2BCX - chains A and B; structure by X-ray diffraction, 2.00 A resolution.

# Chain A
Name: Calmodulin
Source organism: Gallus gallus
UniProt: P62149 (CALM_CHICK); residue numbers follow UniProt; this construct covers 1-148
Amino-acid sequence (148 residues; each row starts with the number of its first residue):
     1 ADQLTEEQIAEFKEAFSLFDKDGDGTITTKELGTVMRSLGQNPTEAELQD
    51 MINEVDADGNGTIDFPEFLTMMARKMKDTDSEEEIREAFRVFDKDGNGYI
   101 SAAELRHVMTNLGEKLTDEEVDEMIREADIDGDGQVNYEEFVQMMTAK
Disordered / not traced: 1-3, 146-148
Bound ions: Ca2+ site 1: Asp20, Asp22, Asp24, Thr26, Glu31; Ca2+ site 2: Asp56, Asp58, Asn60, Thr62, Glu67; Ca2+ site 3: Asp93, Asp95, Asn97, Tyr99, Glu104; Ca2+ site 4: Asp129, Asp131, Asp133, Gln135, Glu140

# Chain B
Name: Ryanodine receptor 1
UniProt: P11716 (RYR1_RABIT); residue numbers follow UniProt; this construct covers 3614-3643
Amino-acid sequence (30 residues; each row starts with the number of its first residue):
  3614 KSKKAVWHKLLSKQRRRAVVACFRMTPLYN
Disordered / not traced: 3641-3643
UniProt features mapped onto this chain:
  - region: Lys3614 to Asn3643 (Interaction with CALM)
  - modified residue: Cys3635 (S-nitrosocysteine)
  - mutagenesis: Cys3635 (C3635A: Abolishes S-nitrosocysteine formation)
From the paper describing this entry:
  - contacts within the chain: Ser3625-Arg3628 (water-mediated contact), Gln3627-Arg3630 (hydrogen bond)
  - mutagenesis - L3624A: unchanged binding to Calmodulin (chain A) (citing earlier work)
  - mutagenesis - W3620A, L3624D: abolished binding to Calmodulin (chain A) (citing earlier work)

# Chain A / chain B interface
Pairs across the interface - 57 pairs, chain A then chain B:
  Glu11(A) - Arg3628(B)  hydrogen bond (backbone-side chain)
  Glu14(A) - Arg3628(B)
  Ala15(A) - Arg3628(B)
  Leu18(A) - Arg3628(B)
  Leu18(A) - Arg3629(B)  hydrogen bond (backbone-side chain)
  Phe19(A) - Arg3629(B)
  Phe19(A) - Val3632(B)  hydrophobic
  Val35(A) - Arg3629(B)
  Met36(A) - Val3633(B)  hydrophobic
  Met36(A) - Arg3637(B)
  Ser38(A) - Arg3629(B)
  Leu39(A) - Lys3626(B)
  Leu39(A) - Arg3630(B)
  Gln41(A) - Arg3637(B)  hydrogen bond
  Glu47(A) - Arg3637(B)  salt bridge
  Met51(A) - Val3633(B)
  Met51(A) - Phe3636(B)  hydrophobic
  Met51(A) - Arg3637(B)
  Val55(A) - Thr3639(B)
  Ile63(A) - Phe3636(B)  hydrophobic
  Phe68(A) - Val3632(B)  hydrophobic
  Met71(A) - Cys3635(B)  hydrophobic
  Met71(A) - Phe3636(B)  hydrophobic
  Met71(A) - Thr3639(B)
  Met72(A) - Cys3635(B)  hydrophobic
  Glu84(A) - Arg3628(B)  salt bridge
  Glu87(A) - Ala3631(B)
  Ala88(A) - Leu3624(B)  hydrophobic
  Val91(A) - Gln3627(B)
  Val91(A) - Arg3630(B)
  Phe92(A) - Leu3623(B)  hydrophobic
  Leu105(A) - Leu3623(B)  hydrophobic
  Met109(A) - Leu3623(B)  hydrophobic
  Asn111(A) - Arg3630(B)
  Leu112(A) - Leu3623(B)
  Leu112(A) - Lys3626(B)
  Leu112(A) - Arg3630(B)
  Glu114(A) - Lys3622(B)
  Glu114(A) - Leu3623(B)
  Glu114(A) - Lys3626(B)  salt bridge
  Glu120(A) - Lys3616(B)
  Glu120(A) - Val3619(B)
  Glu123(A) - Lys3616(B)  salt bridge
  Met124(A) - Lys3616(B)
  Met124(A) - Val3619(B)  hydrophobic
  Met124(A) - Trp3620(B)  hydrogen bond (backbone-side chain)
  Met124(A) - Leu3623(B)  hydrophobic
  Glu127(A) - Ser3615(B)  hydrogen bond
  Glu127(A) - Lys3616(B)  hydrogen bond (side chain-backbone)
  Glu127(A) - Lys3617(B)  hydrogen bond (side chain-backbone)
  Val136(A) - Trp3620(B)  hydrophobic
  Met144(A) - Lys3617(B)
  Met144(A) - Trp3620(B)  hydrophobic
  Met144(A) - His3621(B)  hydrogen bond (backbone-side chain)
  Met145(A) - Trp3620(B)
  Met145(A) - His3621(B)
  Met145(A) - Leu3624(B)  hydrophobic
Interface residues without a listed pair, chain A (41 interface residues in all): Leu32, Lys75, Ile85, Gly113, Ile125, Ala128, Phe141
Interface residues without a listed pair, chain B (22 interface residues in all): Ser3625
Interface features reported in the paper:
  - residue pairs: Leu32(A)-Phe3636(B) (hydrophobic contact), Met51(A)-Phe3636(B) (hydrophobic contact), Val55(A)-Phe3636(B) (hydrophobic contact), Ile63(A)-Phe3636(B) (hydrophobic contact), Met71(A)-Phe3636(B) (hydrophobic contact), Phe92(A)-Trp3620(B) (hydrophobic contact), Leu105(A)-Trp3620(B) (hydrophobic contact), Met124(A)-Trp3620(B) (hydrogen bond), Met144(A)-Trp3620(B) (hydrophobic contact), Met145(A)-Trp3620(B) (hydrophobic contact), Arg3628(B)-Glu84(A) (hydrogen bond), Arg3628(B)-Glu11(A) (backbone contact), Arg3629(B)-Leu18(A) (backbone contact), Arg3629(B)-Ser38(A) (water-mediated contact), Arg3630(B)-Asn111(A) (water-mediated contact), Arg3630(B)-Lys94(A) (water-mediated contact), Val3633(B)-Met51(A) (hydrophobic contact)
  - interface residues, chain B: Ser3615(B), Leu3624(B), Arg3628(B), Cys3635(B), Arg3637(B)

# Summary
The interface between chain A and chain B involves 41 residues on one side and 22 on the other, with 8
hydrogen bonds and 4 salt bridges. Polar contacts include Glu47(A)-Arg3637(B), Glu84(A)-Arg3628(B) and
Glu114(A)-Lys3626(B). The authors report hydrophobic contacts between Leu32(A) and Phe3636(B), Met51(A) and
Phe3636(B) and Val55(A) and Phe3636(B) among others; hydrogen bonds between Met124(A) and Trp3620(B) and
Arg3628(B) and Glu84(A); backbone contacts between Arg3628(B) and Glu11(A) and Arg3629(B) and Leu18(A). From
the paper: W3620A and L3624D of chain B abolish binding to Calmodulin (chain A); interface residues
Ser3615(B), Leu3624(B) and Arg3628(B) among others.
Here chain A is Calmodulin (Gallus gallus) and chain B is Ryanodine receptor 1. Entry 2BCX (Crystal structure
of calmodulin in complex with a ryanodine receptor peptide) was determined by X-ray diffraction.
